Entry 5J9U (X-ray diffraction, 2.95 A resolution); this record covers chains E and G of the 4 polymer chains in the assembly.

Chain E:
Protein: Histone acetyltransferase ESA1
From: Saccharomyces cerevisiae (strain ATCC 204508 / S288c)
Notes: EC 2.3.1.48
UniProt: Q08649 (ESA1_YEAST); residues 141-445 here = UniProt positions 141-445
Sequence (305 residues; each row starts with the number of its first residue):
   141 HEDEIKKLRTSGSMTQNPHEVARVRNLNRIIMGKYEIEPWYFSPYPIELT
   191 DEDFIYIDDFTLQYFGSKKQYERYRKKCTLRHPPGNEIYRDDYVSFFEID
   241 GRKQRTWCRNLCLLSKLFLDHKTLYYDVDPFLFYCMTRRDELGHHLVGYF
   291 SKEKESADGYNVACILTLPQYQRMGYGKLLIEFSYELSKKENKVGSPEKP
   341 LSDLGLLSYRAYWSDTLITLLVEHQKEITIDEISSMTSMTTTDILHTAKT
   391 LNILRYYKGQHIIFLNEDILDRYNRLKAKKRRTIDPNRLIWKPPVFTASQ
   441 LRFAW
Unresolved in the structure: 141-152
Modified residues: K262 (N(6)-acetyllysine; ALY)
Curated features (UniProtKB/Swiss-Prot):
  - zinc finger: I195 to L220 (C2HC MYST-type)
  - motif: R245 to Y266 (ESA1-RPD3 motif)
  - active site: E338 (Proton donor/acceptor)
  - binding site (acetyl-CoA): A303 to T307, Q312 to K318, S342
  - site: C304 (Important for catalytic activity)
  - modified residue: K262 (N6-acetyllysine)
  - mutagenesis: W247 (W247A: Strongly reduces HAT activity), N250 (N250A: Strongly reduces HAT activity), L251 (L251A: Strongly reduces HAT activity), C252 (C252A: Strongly reduces HAT activity), L253 (L253A: Strongly reduces HAT activity), L254 (L254A: Strongly reduces HAT activity), K256 (K256A: Strongly reduces HAT activity), L259 (L259A: Strongly reduces HAT activity), D260 (D260A: Strongly reduces HAT activity), K262 (K262A: Strongly reduces HAT activity; K262R: Strongly reduces HAT activity), C304 (C304A: Reduces HAT activity; C304S: Strongly reduces HAT activity, but is not lethal (in vivo). Lethal, when associated with Q-338), G315 (G315E: Loss of function), 1 further mutagenesis entry in UniProt

Chain G:
Protein: Enhancer of polycomb-like protein 1
From: Saccharomyces cerevisiae (strain ATCC 204508 / S288c)
UniProt: P43572 (EPL1_YEAST); residue numbers follow UniProt; this construct covers 50-400
Sequence (351 residues; row label = number of the first residue in the row):
    50 SSNSRFRHRKISVKQHLKIYLPNDLKHLDKDELQQREVVEIETGVEKNEE
   100 KEVHLHRILQMGSGHTKHKDYIPTPDASMTWNEYDKFYTGSFQETTSYIK
   150 FSATVEDCCGTNYNMDERDETFLNEQVNKGSSDILTEDEFEILCSSFEHA
   200 IHERQPFLSMDPESILSFEELKPTLIKSDMADFNLRNQLNHEINSHKTHF
   250 ITQFDPVSQMNTRPLIQLIEKFGSKIYDYWRERKIEVNGYEIFPQLKFER
   300 PGEKEEIDPYVCFRRREVRHPRKTRRIDILNSQRLRALHQELKNAKDLAL
   350 LVAKRENVSLNWINDELKIFDQRVKIKNLKRSLNISGEDDDLINHKRKRP
   400 T
Unresolved in the structure: 50-57, 77-118, 228-230, 400

Interface between chain E and chain G:
Pairs across the interface (169; chain E residue first):
  S153(E) - E290(G)
  M154(E) - F206(G)  hydrophobic
  T155(E) - G288(G)
  T155(E) - Y289(G)
  T155(E) - E290(G)
  Q156(E) - Y289(G)
  Q156(E) - L295(G)
  Q156(E) - K296(G)
  Q156(E) - F297(G)  hydrogen bond (side chain-backbone)
  N157(E) - Y289(G)
  N157(E) - K296(G)
  P158(E) - Y289(G)
  R163(E) - Y309(G)  hydrogen bond (backbone-side chain)
  V164(E) - P308(G)  hydrophobic
  V164(E) - Y309(G)
  R165(E) - Y309(G)
  I171(E) - W130(G)  hydrophobic
  G173(E) - W130(G)
  G173(E) - Y133(G)
  G173(E) - Y137(G)
  K174(E) - M128(G)
  K174(E) - T129(G)
  K174(E) - W130(G)  hydrogen bond (backbone-backbone)
  K174(E) - Y133(G)
  Y175(E) - S127(G)
  Y175(E) - M128(G)
  E176(E) - S127(G)  hydrogen bond (backbone-side chain)
  E176(E) - M128(G)  hydrogen bond (backbone-backbone)
  I177(E) - S127(G)
  W180(E) - P122(G)
  W180(E) - T123(G)
  W180(E) - P124(G)
  F182(E) - P308(G)
  F182(E) - Y309(G)
  P184(E) - L295(G)
  P184(E) - P308(G)
  P184(E) - C311(G)  hydrophobic
  Y185(E) - Y309(G)
  P186(E) - P293(G)  hydrophobic
  P186(E) - Q294(G)
  P186(E) - L295(G)
  I187(E) - Y309(G)  hydrophobic
  E188(E) - P293(G)
  L189(E) - P293(G)  hydrophobic
  T190(E) - Y309(G)
  Y196(E) - W130(G)  hydrophobic
  I197(E) - Y137(G)
  D198(E) - Y137(G)
  D199(E) - Y137(G)  hydrogen bond (backbone-side chain)
  T201(E) - V154(G)
  Y204(E) - L295(G)
  S207(E) - D165(G)
  S207(E) - E166(G)  hydrogen bond
  K208(E) - E132(G)  salt bridge
  K208(E) - F136(G)
  K208(E) - E166(G)  hydrogen bond (backbone-side chain)
  K209(E) - M164(G)
  K209(E) - D165(G)
  K209(E) - E166(G)  hydrogen bond (backbone-side chain)
  K209(E) - E169(G)
  K209(E) - E186(G)  salt bridge
  Q210(E) - N163(G)  hydrogen bond (side chain-backbone)
  Q210(E) - M164(G)  hydrogen bond (backbone-backbone)
  Q210(E) - F292(G)
  Y211(E) - W130(G)  hydrophobic
  Y211(E) - F136(G)  hydrophobic
  Y211(E) - Y137(G)  hydrogen bond
  E212(E) - F136(G)
  R213(E) - N163(G)
  R213(E) - M164(G)
  R213(E) - E186(G)  salt bridge
  R213(E) - D187(G)  salt bridge
  R213(E) - E190(G)  salt bridge
  Y214(E) - V154(G)
  Y214(E) - C158(G)  hydrogen bond
  Y214(E) - N163(G)
  R215(E) - F136(G)  hydrogen bond (side chain-backbone)
  R215(E) - Y137(G)
  K217(E) - C157(G)
  K217(E) - C158(G)
  K217(E) - T160(G)  hydrogen bond (side chain-backbone)
  K217(E) - Y162(G)  hydrogen bond (side chain-backbone)
  K217(E) - N163(G)  hydrogen bond
  K217(E) - E190(G)  salt bridge
  K217(E) - Q258(G)
  C218(E) - C157(G)
  T219(E) - C157(G)  hydrogen bond (backbone-backbone)
  T219(E) - F253(G)
  T219(E) - P255(G)
  L220(E) - C157(G)  hydrophobic
  R221(E) - T138(G)  hydrogen bond (side chain-backbone)
  R221(E) - G139(G)
  R221(E) - F141(G)
  H222(E) - I148(G)
  H222(E) - F150(G)
  P224(E) - F150(G)  hydrophobic
  P224(E) - A152(G)
  G225(E) - F150(G)
  N226(E) - I148(G)
  N226(E) - K149(G)
  N226(E) - F150(G)  hydrogen bond (side chain-backbone)
  E227(E) - Y147(G)
  E227(E) - I148(G)  hydrogen bond (backbone-backbone)
  R230(E) - E143(G)  salt bridge
  R230(E) - T144(G)  hydrogen bond (side chain-backbone)
  R230(E) - T145(G)
  R230(E) - S146(G)  hydrogen bond (side chain-backbone)
  R230(E) - Y147(G)  hydrogen bond (backbone-side chain)
  F237(E) - I148(G)  hydrophobic
  R242(E) - R318(G)
  K243(E) - T153(G)
  Q244(E) - S151(G)  hydrogen bond (side chain-backbone)
  Q244(E) - A152(G)  hydrogen bond (side chain-backbone)
  Q244(E) - T153(G)
  R245(E) - R314(G)
  T246(E) - E155(G)  hydrogen bond
  W247(E) - V154(G)
  R249(E) - F297(G)
  R249(E) - F312(G)
  L253(E) - L295(G)  hydrophobic
  L264(E) - C311(G)
  L264(E) - F312(G)  hydrogen bond (backbone-backbone)
  Y265(E) - E305(G)  hydrogen bond
  Y265(E) - F312(G)
  Y265(E) - R313(G)  hydrogen bond (backbone-backbone)
  Y265(E) - R315(G)  hydrogen bond
  Y266(E) - F312(G)
  Y266(E) - R313(G)
  Y266(E) - R315(G)
  D267(E) - F312(G)
  D267(E) - R313(G)  hydrogen bond (backbone-backbone)
  D267(E) - R314(G)  salt bridge
  D269(E) - R314(G)  salt bridge
  R279(E) - E143(G)  salt bridge
  E281(E) - G139(G)
  E281(E) - S140(G)
  E281(E) - F141(G)  hydrogen bond (backbone-backbone)
  L282(E) - Y133(G)
  L282(E) - Y137(G)
  L282(E) - G139(G)
  L282(E) - F141(G)
  G283(E) - F141(G)
  H284(E) - F141(G)
  H285(E) - Y133(G)  hydrogen bond
  P309(E) - P124(G)  hydrophobic
  Q310(E) - S127(G)
  Q312(E) - T123(G)
  Q312(E) - P124(G)  hydrogen bond (side chain-backbone)
  Q312(E) - D125(G)
  R313(E) - K75(G)
  R313(E) - T123(G)
  D343(E) - D119(G)
  D343(E) - Y120(G)
  D343(E) - I121(G)
  L344(E) - I121(G)  hydrophobic
  L344(E) - P122(G)
  R428(E) - Y147(G)  hydrogen bond (backbone-side chain)
  I430(E) - Y147(G)  hydrophobic
  S439(E) - R318(G)
  R442(E) - E316(G)  salt bridge
  R442(E) - V317(G)
  R442(E) - R318(G)
  F443(E) - R314(G)
  F443(E) - E316(G)  hydrogen bond (backbone-side chain)
  F443(E) - R318(G)  hydrogen bond (backbone-side chain)
  A444(E) - R314(G)  hydrogen bond (backbone-side chain)
  W445(E) - E316(G)
  W445(E) - V317(G)  hydrophobic
  W445(E) - R318(G)
Also at the interface, not in a pair above, chain E (93 interface residues in all): A162, F200, F205, K216, I228, Y229, C252, V268, D280, L347
Also at the interface, not in a pair above, chain G (77 interface residues in all): A126, G159, Q252, D254, S257, R299, D307, V310

In short:
The interface between chain E and chain G involves 93 residues on one side and 77 on the other, with 39
hydrogen bonds and 11 salt bridges. Polar pairs include K208(E)-E132(G), K209(E)-E186(G) and R213(E)-E186(G).
Here chain E is Histone acetyltransferase ESA1 and chain G is Enhancer of polycomb-like protein 1, both from
Saccharomyces cerevisiae (strain ATCC 204508 / S288c). Entry 5J9U (Crystal structure of the NuA4 core complex)
was determined by X-ray diffraction, deposited together with 5J9Q, 5J9T and 5J9W.
